8HEG - chains B and C of the 4 polymer chains in the assembly; structure by electron microscopy, 3.20 A resolution.

# Chain B
Name: VP2 of capsid protein
Source organism: Foot-and-mouth disease virus
Amino-acid sequence (218 residues; each row starts with the number of its first residue):
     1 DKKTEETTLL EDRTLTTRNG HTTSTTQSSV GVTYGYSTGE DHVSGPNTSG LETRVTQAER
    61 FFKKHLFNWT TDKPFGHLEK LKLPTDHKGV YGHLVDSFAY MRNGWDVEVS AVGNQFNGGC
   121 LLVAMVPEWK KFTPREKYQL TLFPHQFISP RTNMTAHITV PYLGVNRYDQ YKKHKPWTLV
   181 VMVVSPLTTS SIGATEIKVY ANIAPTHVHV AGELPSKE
Disordered / not traced: 1-51

# Chain C
Name: VP3 of capsid protein
Source organism: Foot-and-mouth disease virus
Amino-acid sequence (221 residues; numbered 1 to 221; the number before each row is that of its first residue):
     1 GIVPVACSDG YGGLVTTDPK TADPVYGKVY NPPRTNYPGR FTNLLDVAEA CPTFLCFDDG
    61 KPYVVTREDE QRLLAKFDVS LAAKHMSNTY LSGIAQYYAQ YSGTINLHFM FTGSTDSKAR
   121 YMVAYVPPGV ETPPDTPERA AHCIHAEWDT GLNSKFTFSI PYVSAADYAY TASDVAETTN
   181 VQGWVCIYQI THGKAQNDTL VVSVSAGKDF ELRLPIDPRT Q

# Interface between chain B and chain C
Residue-residue contacts (23):
  Tyr100(B) - Pro128(C)
  Tyr100(B) - Ser164(C)
  Tyr100(B) - Ala165(C)
  Asn166(B) - Ala165(C)
  Arg167(B) - Tyr162(C)
  Arg167(B) - Ala165(C)  hydrogen bond (backbone-backbone)
  Arg167(B) - Ala166(C)
  Tyr168(B) - Ala165(C)
  Gln170(B) - Pro128(C)
  Gly212(B) - Pro127(C)
  Gly212(B) - Val163(C)
  Leu214(B) - Pro127(C)  hydrophobic
  Leu214(B) - Gly129(C)
  Leu214(B) - Val130(C)
  Leu214(B) - His142(C)
  Pro215(B) - Val130(C)  hydrophobic
  Pro215(B) - Pro134(C)  hydrophobic
  Pro215(B) - Arg139(C)
  Pro215(B) - His142(C)
  Pro215(B) - Cys143(C)  hydrophobic
  Ser216(B) - Arg139(C)  hydrogen bond (backbone-side chain)
  Ser216(B) - His142(C)  hydrogen bond
  Glu218(B) - Arg139(C)
Interface residues without a listed pair, chain B (12 interface residues in all): Ala99, Glu213
Interface residues without a listed pair, chain C (16 interface residues in all): Val126, Ile144, Asp167

# In short
12 residues of chain B face 16 of chain C across their interface, with 3 hydrogen bonds. Among the polar pairs
are Ser216(B)-Arg139(C), Ser216(B)-His142(C) and Arg167(B)-Ala165(C).
Here chain B is VP2 of capsid protein and chain C is VP3 of capsid protein, both from Foot-and-mouth disease
virus. Entry 8HEG (Pentamer of FMDV (A/TUR/14/98) in complex with M3F) was determined by electron microscopy
together with 8HBI, 8HEE, 8HBG and 8HBJ from the same study.
